PDB entry 3VHI | X-ray diffraction, 1.76 A resolution | chains C and D of the 4 polymer chains in the assembly

== Chain C (and D) ==
Molecule: Avidin
Source organism: Gallus gallus
Notes: chain D of this document is another copy of the same molecule, construct and numbering; everything in this record applies to it too
UniProtKB: P02701 (AVID_CHICK); residues 2-123 here correspond to UniProt positions 26-147 (UniProt number = residue number + 24)
Chain sequence (122 residues; each row starts with the number of its first residue):
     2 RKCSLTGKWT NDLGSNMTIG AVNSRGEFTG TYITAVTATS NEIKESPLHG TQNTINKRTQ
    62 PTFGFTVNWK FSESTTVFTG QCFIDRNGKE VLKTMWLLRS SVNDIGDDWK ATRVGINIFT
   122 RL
UniProt features mapped onto this chain:
  - binding site (biotin): Y33
  - glycosylation: N17 (N-linked (GlcNAc...) asparagine)
Disulfide bonds: C4-C83
Covalently attached groups: N-acetylglucosamine (NAG) linked to N17
Ligand contacts: VHI (5-{(3aS,4S,6aR)-1-[(benzyloxy)carbonyl]-2-oxohexahydro-1H-thieno[3,4-d]imidazol-4-yl}pentanoic acid): N12, D13, L14, S16, Y33, T35, V37, T38, A39, T40, W70, F72, S73, S75, T77, F79, W97, L99, I117, N118

== How chain C and chain D interact ==
Residue-residue contacts (113; chain C residue first):
  R26(C) - N69(D)
  E28(C) - H50(D)  salt bridge
  H50(C) - E28(D)  salt bridge
  H50(C) - T52(D)
  T52(C) - H50(D)
  T52(C) - T67(D)
  T52(C) - N69(D)
  Q53(C) - N69(D)
  N54(C) - N69(D)
  N54(C) - W70(D)
  N54(C) - S73(D)
  N54(C) - E74(D)
  N54(C) - S75(D)
  N54(C) - T76(D)
  T55(C) - K71(D)
  I56(C) - W70(D)
  I56(C) - K71(D)
  I56(C) - S73(D)
  I56(C) - E74(D)
  N57(C) - E74(D)  hydrogen bond
  R59(C) - E74(D)  salt bridge
  R59(C) - S102(D)
  R59(C) - N104(D)  hydrogen bond
  Q61(C) - N104(D)  hydrogen bond (side chain-backbone)
  T63(C) - E74(D)  hydrogen bond (side chain-backbone)
  T63(C) - S75(D)
  T63(C) - T76(D)  hydrogen bond
  T63(C) - R100(D)
  T63(C) - S101(D)
  T63(C) - S102(D)
  F64(C) - T76(D)
  G65(C) - T67(D)  hydrogen bond (backbone-side chain)
  G65(C) - T76(D)
  G65(C) - V78(D)
  F66(C) - T67(D)  hydrogen bond (backbone-side chain)
  T67(C) - T52(D)
  T67(C) - G65(D)  hydrogen bond (side chain-backbone)
  T67(C) - F66(D)  hydrogen bond (side chain-backbone)
  N69(C) - R26(D)
  N69(C) - T52(D)
  N69(C) - Q53(D)
  N69(C) - N54(D)
  W70(C) - N54(D)
  W70(C) - I56(D)
  K71(C) - T55(D)  hydrogen bond
  K71(C) - I56(D)
  S73(C) - N54(D)
  S73(C) - I56(D)
  E74(C) - N54(D)
  E74(C) - I56(D)
  E74(C) - N57(D)  hydrogen bond
  E74(C) - R59(D)  salt bridge
  E74(C) - T63(D)  hydrogen bond (backbone-side chain)
  S75(C) - N54(D)
  S75(C) - T63(D)
  T76(C) - N54(D)
  T76(C) - T63(D)  hydrogen bond
  T76(C) - F64(D)
  T76(C) - G65(D)
  T76(C) - T80(D)
  V78(C) - G65(D)
  V78(C) - V78(D)  hydrophobic
  V78(C) - F79(D)
  V78(C) - T80(D)
  F79(C) - V78(D)
  T80(C) - T76(D)
  T80(C) - V78(D)
  T80(C) - L98(D)
  T80(C) - R100(D)
  G81(C) - R100(D)
  Q82(C) - R100(D)  hydrogen bond
  Q82(C) - S101(D)
  Q82(C) - S102(D)
  Q82(C) - V103(D)  hydrogen bond (side chain-backbone)
  F84(C) - R100(D)
  F84(C) - V103(D)  hydrophobic
  F84(C) - I106(D)  hydrophobic
  F84(C) - D109(D)
  D86(C) - I106(D)
  R87(C) - D105(D)  salt bridge
  R87(C) - I106(D)
  R87(C) - G107(D)
  V92(C) - I106(D)  hydrophobic
  K94(C) - R100(D)
  K94(C) - D109(D)  salt bridge
  M96(C) - L98(D)
  M96(C) - T113(D)
  W97(C) - L98(D)
  L98(C) - T80(D)
  L98(C) - M96(D)
  L98(C) - W97(D)
  L98(C) - L98(D)  hydrophobic
  R100(C) - T63(D)
  R100(C) - T80(D)
  R100(C) - G81(D)
  R100(C) - Q82(D)  hydrogen bond
  R100(C) - K94(D)
  S101(C) - T63(D)
  S101(C) - Q82(D)
  S102(C) - R59(D)  hydrogen bond
  S102(C) - T63(D)
  S102(C) - Q82(D)
  V103(C) - R59(D)
  V103(C) - Q82(D)  hydrogen bond (backbone-side chain)
  V103(C) - F84(D)  hydrophobic
  N104(C) - R59(D)  hydrogen bond
  N104(C) - Q61(D)  hydrogen bond (backbone-side chain)
  D105(C) - F84(D)
  I106(C) - F84(D)
  I106(C) - V92(D)  hydrophobic
  D109(C) - F84(D)
  D109(C) - K94(D)  salt bridge
  T113(C) - M96(D)
Interface residues without a listed pair, chain C (46 interface residues in all): G51
Interface residues without a listed pair, chain D (46 interface residues in all): G51, F72

== Summary ==
The chain C/chain D interface involves 46 residues from each chain, with 20 hydrogen bonds and 7 salt bridges.
Polar contacts include E28(C)-H50(D), R59(C)-E74(D) and R87(C)-D105(D). Bound to chain C: compound VHI.
Covalently linked N-acetylglucosamine: at N17(C). UniProt lists biotin-binding residue Y33(C) on chain C.
Chain C and chain D are both Avidin (Gallus gallus); the structure, Crystal structure of monoZ-biotin-avidin
complex, was determined by X-ray diffraction, deposited together with 3VGW, 3VHH and 3VHM.
